Entry 8ID3 (electron microscopy, 3.10 A resolution); this record covers chains S and A of the 5 polymer chains in the assembly.

== Chain S ==
Molecule: scFv16
From: Homo sapiens
Notes: antibody fragment or engineered binder
Sequence (285 residues; each row starts with the number of its first residue; numbers below 1 keep their minus sign (Met-36 is residue -36)):
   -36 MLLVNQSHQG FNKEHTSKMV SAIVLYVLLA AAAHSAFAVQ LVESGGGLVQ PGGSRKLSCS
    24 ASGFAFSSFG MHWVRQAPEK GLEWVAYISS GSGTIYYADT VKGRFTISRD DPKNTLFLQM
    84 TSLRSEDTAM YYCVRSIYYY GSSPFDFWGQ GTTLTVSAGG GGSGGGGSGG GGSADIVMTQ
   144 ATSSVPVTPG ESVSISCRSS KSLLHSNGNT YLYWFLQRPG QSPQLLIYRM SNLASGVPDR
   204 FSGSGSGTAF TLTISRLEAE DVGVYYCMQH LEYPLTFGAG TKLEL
Disordered / not traced: -36 to 1, 121-137, 248
Disulfide bonds: Cys160-Cys230

== Chain A ==
Molecule: Guanine nucleotide-binding protein G(i) subunit alpha-1
From: Homo sapiens
UniProtKB: P63096 (GNAI1_HUMAN); residue numbers follow UniProt; this construct covers 1-354
Sequence (354 residues; numbered 1 to 354; the number before each row is that of its first residue):
     1 MGCTLSAEDK AAVERSKMID RNLREDGEKA AREVKLLLLG AGESGKSTIV KQMKIIHEAG
    61 YSEEECKQYK AVVYSNTIQS IIAIIRAMGR LKIDFGDSAR ADDARQLFVL AGAAEEGFMT
   121 AELAGVIKRL WKDSGVQACF NRSREYQLND SAAYYLNDLD RIAQPNYIPT QQDVLRTRVK
   181 TTGIVETHFT FKDLHFKMFD VGGQRSERKK WIHCFEGVTA IIFCVALSDY DLVLAEDEEM
   241 NRMHESMKLF DSICNNKWFT DTSIILFLNK KDLFEEKIKK SPLTICYPEY AGSNTYEEAA
   301 AYIQCQFEDL NKRKDTKEIY THFTCATDTK NVQFVFDAVT DVIIKNNLKD CGLF
Disordered / not traced: 1, 54-181
Curated features (UniProtKB/Swiss-Prot):
  - region: Lys35 to Thr48 (G1 motif), Asp173 to Thr181 (G2 motif), Phe196 to Arg205 (G3 motif), Ile265 to Asp272 (G4 motif), Thr324 to Thr329 (G5 motif)
  - binding site (GTP): Glu43 to Thr48, Ser151, Leu175 to Thr181, Asp200 to Gln204, Asn269 to Asp272, Ala326
  - binding site (Mg(2+)): Ser47, Thr181
  - modified residue: Arg178 (ADP-ribosylarginine), Gln204 (Deamidated glutamine), Cys351 (ADP-ribosylcysteine)
  - lipidation: Gly2 (N-myristoyl glycine), Cys3 (S-palmitoyl cysteine)

== How chain S and chain A interact ==
Contacting residue pairs (21; chain S residue first):
  Ser31(S) with Arg15(A)
  Ser52(S) with Glu14(A), hydrogen bond
  Ser53(S) with Met18(A)
  Thr57(S) with Glu14(A), hydrogen bond
  Tyr101(S) with Glu8(A); Ala11(A), hydrophobic; Ala12(A); Arg15(A)
  Tyr102(S) with Arg15(A)
  Pro107(S) with Glu8(A)
  His168(S) with Thr4(A); Ser6(A)
  Asn170(S) with Asp9(A), hydrogen bond
  Tyr174(S) with Ser6(A), hydrogen bond; Glu8(A); Asp9(A)
  Tyr176(S) with Glu8(A), hydrogen bond
  Arg192(S) with Glu8(A), salt bridge
  Leu234(S) with Ser6(A); Ala7(A)
  Tyr236(S) with Ala7(A), hydrophobic
Other interface residues (no listed pair), chain S (19 interface residues in all): Gly54, Gly56, Ile100, Ser169, His233
Other interface residues (no listed pair), chain A (11 interface residues in all): Leu5

== Overview ==
19 residues of chain S face 11 of chain A across their interface; the contacts include 5 hydrogen bonds and 1
salt bridge. Polar contacts include Arg192(S)-Glu8(A), Ser52(S)-Glu14(A) and Thr57(S)-Glu14(A).
Chain S is scFv16 and chain A is Guanine nucleotide-binding protein G(i) subunit alpha-1, both from Homo
sapiens; the structure, Cryo-EM structure of the 9-hydroxystearic acid bound GPR120-Gi complex, was determined
by electron microscopy, deposited together with 8ID4, 8ID6, 8ID8, 8ID9 and 8G59.
